PDB entry 7BTM | X-ray diffraction, 2.08 A resolution | chains A and D

== Chain A (and D) ==
Protein: Short chain dehydrogenase
Source organism: Streptomyces lusitanus
Notes: chain D of this document is another copy of the same molecule, construct and numbering; everything in this record applies to it too
UniProtKB: S4TKM8 (S4TKM8_9ACTN); residue numbers follow UniProt; this construct covers 1-311
Chain sequence (331 residues; row label = number of the first residue in the row; numbers below 1 keep their minus sign (Met-19 is residue -19)):
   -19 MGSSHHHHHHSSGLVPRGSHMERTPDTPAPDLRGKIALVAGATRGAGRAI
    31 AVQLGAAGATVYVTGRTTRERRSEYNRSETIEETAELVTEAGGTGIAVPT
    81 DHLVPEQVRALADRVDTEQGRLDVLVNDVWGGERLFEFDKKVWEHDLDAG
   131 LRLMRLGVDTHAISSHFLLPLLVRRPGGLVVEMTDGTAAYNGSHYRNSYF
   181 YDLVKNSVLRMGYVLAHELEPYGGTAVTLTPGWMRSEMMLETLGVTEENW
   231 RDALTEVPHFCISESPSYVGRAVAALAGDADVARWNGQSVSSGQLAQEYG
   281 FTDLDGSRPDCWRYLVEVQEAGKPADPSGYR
Disordered / not traced: -19 to 8, 50-57, 108-118 (chain D: -19 to 8, 50-58, 112-116)
Construct notes: expression tag (-19 to 0)
From the paper describing this entry:
  - mutagenesis - D165A: decreased catalytic activity
  - catalytic residues: Asp165 (from molecular simulation)
  - mutagenesis - D165A: decreased binding to 1 (from molecular simulation)

== Chain A / chain D interface ==
Residue-residue contacts (68; chain A residue first):
  Lys120(A) with Glu198(D)
  Lys121(A) with Glu198(D)
  Val122(A) with His146(D); Leu149(D), hydrophobic; Leu195(D), hydrophobic; Glu198(D), hydrogen bond (backbone-side chain)
  Trp123(A) with His146(D); Leu149(D), hydrophobic; Pro150(D); Glu198(D); Tyr202(D), hydrophobic
  His125(A) with His146(D), hydrogen bond (backbone-side chain)
  Leu127(A) with His146(D); Phe147(D), hydrophobic
  Met134(A) with Asp139(D)
  Asp139(A) with Leu131(D); Met134(D)
  Ala142(A) with Tyr179(D)
  His146(A) with Val122(D), hydrogen bond (side chain-backbone); Trp123(D); His125(D), hydrogen bond (side chain-backbone); Leu127(D)
  Phe147(A) with Leu127(D), hydrophobic
  Leu149(A) with Val122(D), hydrophobic; Trp123(D), hydrophobic
  Pro150(A) with Trp123(D)
  Asn171(A) with Arg190(D), hydrogen bond (backbone-side chain)
  Gly172(A) with Tyr193(D)
  Ser173(A) with Tyr193(D), hydrogen bond (backbone-side chain)
  His174(A) with Arg190(D), hydrogen bond (backbone-side chain); Tyr193(D), hydrogen bond (backbone-side chain)
  Tyr175(A) with Val194(D), hydrophobic; His197(D); Glu198(D), hydrogen bond
  Tyr179(A) with Ala142(D); Met191(D), hydrogen bond; Val194(D), hydrophobic; Leu195(D), hydrophobic; Glu198(D)
  Phe180(A) with Ala142(D), hydrophobic
  Asp182(A) with Arg190(D), salt bridge; Val194(D)
  Leu183(A) with Ser187(D); Arg190(D)
  Asn186(A) with Arg190(D)
  Ser187(A) with Ser187(D), hydrogen bond
  Arg190(A) with Asn171(D), hydrogen bond (side chain-backbone); His174(D), hydrogen bond (side chain-backbone); Asp182(D), salt bridge; Leu183(D); Asn186(D)
  Met191(A) with Tyr179(D), hydrogen bond; Leu183(D), hydrophobic
  Tyr193(A) with Gly172(D); Ser173(D), hydrogen bond (side chain-backbone); His174(D)
  Val194(A) with Tyr175(D), hydrophobic; Tyr179(D), hydrophobic; Asp182(D)
  His197(A) with Tyr175(D)
  Glu198(A) with Lys121(D), hydrogen bond (backbone-side chain); Val122(D), hydrogen bond (side chain-backbone); Trp123(D); Tyr175(D), hydrogen bond; Tyr179(D)
  Leu199(A) with Trp123(D), hydrophobic
  Tyr202(A) with Lys121(D); Trp123(D), hydrophobic
Other interface residues (no listed pair), chain A (41 interface residues in all): Pro85, Leu131, Val138, His141, Ile143, Ser145, Val153, Leu195, Pro201
Other interface residues (no listed pair), chain D (41 interface residues in all): Pro85, Lys120, Val138, His141, Ile143, Ser145, Val153, Arg176, Phe180, Leu199

== Overview ==
Chain A and chain D each contribute 41 residues to their interface, with 18 hydrogen bonds and 2 salt bridges.
Among the polar pairs are Asp182(A)-Arg190(D), Val122(A)-Glu198(D) and His125(A)-His146(D). From the paper:
the catalytic residue Asp165(A); D165A of chain A reduces catalytic activity.
Chain A and chain D are both Short chain dehydrogenase (Streptomyces lusitanus); the structure, SDR
protein/resistance protein NapW, was determined by X-ray diffraction together with 7BSX from the same study.
